6PAV - chains B and D of the 4 polymer chains in the assembly; structure by X-ray diffraction, 2.52 A resolution.

== Chain B ==
Name: Glycylpeptide N-tetradecanoyltransferase 1
Source organism: Homo sapiens
Notes: EC 2.3.1.97
UniProt: P30419 (NMT1_HUMAN), isoform P30419-2; residues 109-496 here correspond to UniProt positions 29-416 (UniProt number = residue number - 80)
Chain sequence (388 residues; row label = number of the first residue in the row):
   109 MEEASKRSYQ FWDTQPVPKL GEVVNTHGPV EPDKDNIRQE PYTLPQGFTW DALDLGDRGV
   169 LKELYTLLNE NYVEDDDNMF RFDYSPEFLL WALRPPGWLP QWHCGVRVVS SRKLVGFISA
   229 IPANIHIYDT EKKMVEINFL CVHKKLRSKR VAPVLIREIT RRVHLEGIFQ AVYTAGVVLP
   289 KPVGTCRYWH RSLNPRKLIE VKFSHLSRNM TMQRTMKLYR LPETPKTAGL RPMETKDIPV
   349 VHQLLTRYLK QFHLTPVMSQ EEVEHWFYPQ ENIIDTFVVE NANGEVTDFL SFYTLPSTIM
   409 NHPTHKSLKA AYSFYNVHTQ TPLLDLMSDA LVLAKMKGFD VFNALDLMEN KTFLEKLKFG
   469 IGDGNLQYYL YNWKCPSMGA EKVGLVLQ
Disordered / not traced: 109-116, 316
Small-molecule neighbours: coenzyme A (COA): Y117, Q118, F119, W120, N179, Y180, V181, L248, C249, V250, L254, R255, S256, K257, R258, V259, A260, P261, I264, A283, L287

== Chain D ==
Name: acetyl-Arf6 peptide
Chain sequence (8 residues; numbered 2 to 9; the number before each row is that of its first residue):
     2 XKVLSKIF
Modified residues: ACE (acetyl group) at position 2

== Interface between chain B and chain D ==
Pairs across the interface (42):
  V181(B) with K3(D)
  D183(B) with L5(D); K7(D), salt bridge
  D184(B) with K7(D)
  D185(B) with K7(D), salt bridge
  M187(B) with K7(D)
  F188(B) with L5(D); K7(D)
  R189(B) with L5(D)
  F190(B) with K3(D); V4(D); L5(D)
  Y192(B) with ACE_2(D); K3(D)
  T282(B) with K3(D)
  G284(B) with V4(D)
  Y296(B) with ACE_2(D), hydrogen bond (side chain-backbone); V4(D); S6(D)
  H298(B) with S6(D), hydrogen bond; K7(D); I8(D)
  F311(B) with S6(D); K7(D); I8(D), hydrogen bond (backbone-backbone)
  S312(B) with I8(D)
  H313(B) with I8(D)
  Y401(B) with ACE_2(D)
  S405(B) with L5(D)
  G468(B) with I8(D)
  I469(B) with I8(D); F9(D), hydrogen bond (backbone-backbone)
  G470(B) with S6(D); K7(D); F9(D)
  D471(B) with S6(D), hydrogen bond (backbone-side chain); K7(D), salt bridge; F9(D)
  G472(B) with S6(D), hydrogen bond (backbone-side chain)
  N473(B) with V4(D)
  L474(B) with V4(D), hydrophobic
  Q496(B) with ACE_2(D)
Also at the interface, not in a pair above, chain B (35 interface residues in all): Y180, E182, N246, F247, A283, R295, K310, L403, Y420
The authors on this interface:
  - interface residues, chain B: Y296(B)

== Summary ==
35 residues of chain B face 8 of chain D across their interface, with 6 hydrogen bonds and 3 salt bridges.
Among the polar pairs are D183(B)-K7(D), D185(B)-K7(D) and D471(B)-K7(D). Chain B binds coenzyme A. From the
paper: the interface residue Y296(B).
Chain B is Glycylpeptide N-tetradecanoyltransferase 1 (Homo sapiens) and chain D is acetyl-Arf6 peptide; the
structure, Structure of Human NMT1 with products CoA and myristoyl-lysine peptide with acetylated N-terminus,
was determined by X-ray diffraction together with 6PAU from the same study.
